2D7H - chains A and C of the 5 polymer chains in the assembly; structure by X-ray diffraction, 3.00 A resolution.

== Chain A (and C) ==
Name: Primosomal protein N'
Organism: Escherichia coli (strain K12)
Notes: EC 3.6.4.-; chain C of this document is another copy of the same molecule, construct and numbering; everything in this record applies to it too
Reference sequence: P17888 (PRIA_ECOLI); numbering as in UniProt (aligned over 1-105)
Amino-acid sequence (105 residues; row label = number of the first residue in the row):
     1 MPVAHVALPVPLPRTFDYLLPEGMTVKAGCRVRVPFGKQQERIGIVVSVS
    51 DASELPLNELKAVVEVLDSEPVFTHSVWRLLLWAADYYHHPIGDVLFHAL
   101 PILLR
Disordered / not traced: 1-3 (chain C: fully traced)
From the paper describing this entry:
  - binding site for the 3-nt DNA strand: Phe-16, Asp-17, Tyr-18, Gly-37, Lys-61
  - specificity-determining residues: Asp-17
  - mutagenesis - Y18A: decreased expression (proposed by the authors, not directly observed)

== Interface between chain A and chain C ==
Contacting residue pairs (31):
  Leu-19(A) / Arg-31(C)
  Leu-19(A) / Leu-104(C)  hydrophobic
  Leu-20(A) / Leu-104(C)
  Pro-21(A) / Glu-70(C)
  Pro-21(A) / Arg-105(C)  hydrogen bond (backbone-side chain)
  Glu-22(A) / Val-72(C)  hydrogen bond (backbone-backbone)
  Glu-22(A) / Phe-73(C)
  Glu-22(A) / Thr-74(C)  hydrogen bond (side chain-backbone)
  Glu-22(A) / Val-77(C)
  Glu-22(A) / Leu-103(C)
  Glu-22(A) / Leu-104(C)
  Glu-22(A) / Arg-105(C)
  Gly-23(A) / Arg-105(C)
  Met-24(A) / Arg-105(C)  hydrogen bond (backbone-side chain)
  Lys-38(A) / Glu-65(C)
  Gln-39(A) / Gly-23(C)  hydrogen bond (side chain-backbone)
  Gln-39(A) / Met-24(C)
  Asp-51(A) / Arg-105(C)
  Leu-57(A) / Arg-31(C)
  Asn-58(A) / Arg-31(C)  hydrogen bond (backbone-side chain)
  Asn-58(A) / Ile-43(C)
  Asn-58(A) / Leu-100(C)
  Glu-59(A) / Arg-31(C)
  Glu-59(A) / Ile-43(C)
  Leu-60(A) / Arg-31(C)  hydrogen bond (backbone-side chain)
  Lys-61(A) / Arg-31(C)
  Lys-61(A) / Glu-65(C)  salt bridge
  Lys-61(A) / Leu-67(C)
  Ala-62(A) / Leu-67(C)  hydrogen bond (backbone-backbone)
  Ala-62(A) / Asp-68(C)
  Val-64(A) / Ser-69(C)
Also at the interface, not in a pair above, chain C (20 interface residues in all): Pro-71, Phe-97, Pro-101

== Summary ==
The interface between chain A and chain C involves 16 residues on one side and 20 on the other; the contacts
include 8 hydrogen bonds and 1 salt bridge. Polar pairs include Lys-61(A)/Glu-65(C), Pro-21(A)/Arg-105(C) and
Glu-22(A)/Thr-74(C). From the paper: a binding site for the 3-nt DNA strand at Phe-16(A), Asp-17(A) and
Tyr-18(A) among others; Y18A of chain A reduces expression.
Chain A and chain C are both Primosomal protein N' (Escherichia coli (strain K12)); the structure, Crystal
structure of the ccc complex of the N-terminal domain of PriA, was determined by X-ray diffraction (same
publication as 2D7G, 2DWL, 2DWM and 2DWN).
